Entry 4JZX (X-ray diffraction, 1.80 A resolution); this record covers chains A and B.

[Chain A (and B)]
Molecule: Farnesyl pyrophosphate synthase
From: Leishmania major
Notes: EC 2.5.1.1, 2.5.1.10; chain B of this document is another copy of the same molecule, construct and numbering; everything in this record applies to it too
UniProtKB: Q4QBL1 (Q4QBL1_LEIMA); residue numbers follow UniProt; this construct covers 2-362
Chain sequence (362 residues; each row starts with the number of its first residue):
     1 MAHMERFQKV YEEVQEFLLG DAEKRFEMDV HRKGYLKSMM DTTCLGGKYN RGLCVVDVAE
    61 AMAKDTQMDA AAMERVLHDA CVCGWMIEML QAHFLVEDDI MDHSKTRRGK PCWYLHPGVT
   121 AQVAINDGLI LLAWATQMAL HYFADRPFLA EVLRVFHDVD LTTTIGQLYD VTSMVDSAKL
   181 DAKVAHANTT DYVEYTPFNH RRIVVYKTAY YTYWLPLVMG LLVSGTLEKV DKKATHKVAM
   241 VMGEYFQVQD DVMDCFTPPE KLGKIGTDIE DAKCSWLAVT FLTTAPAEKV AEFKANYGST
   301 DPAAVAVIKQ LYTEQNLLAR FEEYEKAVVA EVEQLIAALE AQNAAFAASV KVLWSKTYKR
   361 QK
Differences from the reference sequence: expression tag (1)
Modified / non-standard residues: M1 (n-formylmethionine; FME)

[How chain A and chain B interact]
Pairs across the interface (116):
  R25(A) - D158(B)  salt bridge
  R25(A) - L161(B)
  R25(A) - Y206(B)  hydrogen bond (backbone-side chain)
  F26(A) - L161(B)  hydrophobic
  F26(A) - T162(B)
  F26(A) - I165(B)  hydrophobic
  F26(A) - Y169(B)  hydrogen bond (backbone-side chain)
  F26(A) - R202(B)
  F26(A) - Y206(B)
  E27(A) - Y169(B)
  E27(A) - F198(B)
  E27(A) - R201(B)  salt bridge
  E27(A) - R202(B)  hydrogen bond (backbone-side chain)
  E27(A) - Y206(B)  hydrogen bond
  M28(A) - I165(B)  hydrophobic
  M28(A) - Y169(B)  hydrogen bond (backbone-side chain)
  D29(A) - R202(B)  salt bridge
  H31(A) - S177(B)
  H31(A) - A178(B)
  R32(A) - Y169(B)
  R32(A) - T172(B)  hydrogen bond
  R32(A) - S177(B)
  R32(A) - L180(B)
  R32(A) - R202(B)
  Y35(A) - L180(B)  hydrophobic
  L36(A) - L168(B)  hydrophobic
  H93(A) - L129(B)
  E97(A) - I125(B)
  I100(A) - I125(B)  hydrophobic
  M101(A) - Q122(B)
  M101(A) - N126(B)
  H103(A) - Q122(B)  hydrogen bond
  W113(A) - A182(B)  hydrophobic
  H116(A) - A182(B)
  P117(A) - A182(B)
  P117(A) - K183(B)
  P117(A) - A185(B)
  G118(A) - D181(B)
  G118(A) - A182(B)  hydrogen bond (backbone-backbone)
  G118(A) - V184(B)
  G118(A) - A185(B)
  V119(A) - A182(B)  hydrophobic
  Q122(A) - M101(B)
  Q122(A) - H103(B)  hydrogen bond
  I125(A) - E97(B)
  I125(A) - I100(B)  hydrophobic
  I125(A) - I125(B)  hydrophobic
  N126(A) - M101(B)
  N126(A) - T164(B)  hydrogen bond (side chain-backbone)
  N126(A) - Q167(B)
  N126(A) - L168(B)
  L129(A) - H93(B)
  L129(A) - L129(B)  hydrophobic
  L129(A) - T164(B)
  I130(A) - T164(B)
  I130(A) - I165(B)  hydrophobic
  L132(A) - L132(B)  hydrophobic
  A133(A) - D160(B)
  A133(A) - L161(B)  hydrophobic
  W134(A) - L161(B)
  T136(A) - H157(B)
  Q137(A) - H157(B)
  Q137(A) - D158(B)  hydrogen bond
  Q137(A) - L161(B)
  L140(A) - R154(B)  hydrogen bond (backbone-side chain)
  A144(A) - R154(B)
  R154(A) - L140(B)  hydrogen bond (side chain-backbone)
  R154(A) - A144(B)
  H157(A) - T136(B)
  H157(A) - Q137(B)
  H157(A) - H157(B)
  D158(A) - R25(B)  salt bridge
  D158(A) - Q137(B)  hydrogen bond
  D160(A) - A133(B)
  L161(A) - R25(B)
  L161(A) - F26(B)  hydrophobic
  L161(A) - A133(B)  hydrophobic
  L161(A) - W134(B)
  L161(A) - Q137(B)
  T162(A) - F26(B)
  T164(A) - N126(B)  hydrogen bond (backbone-side chain)
  T164(A) - L129(B)
  T164(A) - I130(B)
  I165(A) - F26(B)  hydrophobic
  I165(A) - M28(B)  hydrophobic
  Q167(A) - N126(B)
  L168(A) - L36(B)  hydrophobic
  L168(A) - N126(B)
  Y169(A) - F26(B)  hydrogen bond (side chain-backbone)
  Y169(A) - E27(B)
  Y169(A) - M28(B)  hydrogen bond (side chain-backbone)
  Y169(A) - R32(B)
  T172(A) - R32(B)  hydrogen bond
  S177(A) - H31(B)
  S177(A) - R32(B)
  A178(A) - H31(B)
  L180(A) - R32(B)
  L180(A) - Y35(B)  hydrophobic
  D181(A) - G118(B)
  A182(A) - W113(B)  hydrophobic
  A182(A) - H116(B)
  A182(A) - P117(B)
  A182(A) - G118(B)  hydrogen bond (backbone-backbone)
  A182(A) - V119(B)  hydrophobic
  K183(A) - P117(B)
  V184(A) - G118(B)
  A185(A) - P117(B)
  F198(A) - E27(B)
  R201(A) - E27(B)  salt bridge
  R202(A) - F26(B)
  R202(A) - E27(B)  hydrogen bond (side chain-backbone)
  R202(A) - D29(B)  salt bridge
  R202(A) - R32(B)
  Y206(A) - R25(B)  hydrogen bond (side chain-backbone)
  Y206(A) - F26(B)
  Y206(A) - E27(B)  hydrogen bond
Also at the interface, not in a pair above, chain A (62 interface residues in all): S38, V123, D127, L149, L153, V171, S173
Also at the interface, not in a pair above, chain B (62 interface residues in all): S38, V123, D127, L149, L153, V171, S173

[In short]
The chain A/chain B interface involves 62 residues from each chain; the contacts include 22 hydrogen bonds and
6 salt bridges. Polar pairs include R25(A)-D158(B), E27(A)-R201(B) and D29(A)-R202(B).
Both chains are Farnesyl pyrophosphate synthase (Leishmania major). Entry 4JZX (Crystal Structure of
Leshmaniasis major Farnesyl diphosphate synthase in complex with 3-BUTYL-1-(2,2-DIPHOSPHONOETHYL)PYRIDINIUM,
IPP and Ca2+) was determined by X-ray diffraction together with 4K10 and 4JZB from the same study.
